PDB entry 7YAX | X-ray diffraction, 2.01 A resolution | chains A and C of the 4 polymer chains in the assembly

# Chain A (and C)
Protein: Hydroxynitrile lyase
From: Oxidus gracilis
Notes: chain C of this document is another copy of the same molecule, construct and numbering; everything in this record applies to it too
UniProt: A0A2Z5XCT7 (A0A2Z5XCT7_9MYRI); residue numbers follow UniProt; this construct covers 1-184
Sequence (184 residues; each row starts with the number of its first residue):
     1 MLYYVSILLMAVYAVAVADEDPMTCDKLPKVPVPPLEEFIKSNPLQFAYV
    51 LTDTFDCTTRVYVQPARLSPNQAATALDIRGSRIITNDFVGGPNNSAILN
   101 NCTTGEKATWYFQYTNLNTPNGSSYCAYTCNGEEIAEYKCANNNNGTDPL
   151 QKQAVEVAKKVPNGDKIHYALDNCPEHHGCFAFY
Unresolved in the structure: 1-18 (chain C: 1-21)
Cystine bridges: Cys-25/Cys-130, Cys-57/Cys-174, Cys-126/Cys-140

# How chain A and chain C interact
Residue-residue contacts (13):
  Glu-20(A) / His-178(C)  salt bridge
  Met-23(A) / Ser-82(C)
  Lys-159(A) / Asp-53(C)  salt bridge
  Lys-159(A) / Arg-83(C)  hydrogen bond (backbone-side chain)
  Lys-160(A) / Arg-80(C)
  Lys-160(A) / Arg-83(C)
  Val-161(A) / Arg-83(C)
  Pro-162(A) / Ser-82(C)
  Pro-162(A) / Arg-83(C)
  Asp-165(A) / Arg-83(C)
  Asp-165(A) / Ile-85(C)
  Lys-166(A) / Thr-103(C)  hydrogen bond
  Lys-166(A) / Thr-104(C)
Interface residues without a listed pair, chain A (11 interface residues in all): Thr-24, Asn-163, Gly-164
Interface residues without a listed pair, chain C (11 interface residues in all): Thr-54, Glu-176, Tyr-184

# Summary
Chain A and chain C each contribute 11 residues to their interface; the contacts include 2 hydrogen bonds and
2 salt bridges. Polar contacts include Glu-20(A)/His-178(C), Lys-159(A)/Asp-53(C) and Lys-159(A)/Arg-83(C).
Chain A and chain C are both Hydroxynitrile lyase (Oxidus gracilis); the structure, Hydroxynitrile lyase from
the millipede,, was determined by X-ray diffraction, deposited together with 7YCB, 7YCD, 7YCF and 7YCT.
